PDB entry 7YOV | electron microscopy, 3.25 A resolution | chains E and A of the 5 polymer chains in the assembly

# Chain E
Name: NDV P protein
From: Avian orthoavulavirus 1
UniProtKB: A0A0S2UXI9 (A0A0S2UXI9_9MONO); residues 1-399 here = UniProt positions 1-399
Amino-acid sequence (399 residues; row label = number of the first residue in the row):
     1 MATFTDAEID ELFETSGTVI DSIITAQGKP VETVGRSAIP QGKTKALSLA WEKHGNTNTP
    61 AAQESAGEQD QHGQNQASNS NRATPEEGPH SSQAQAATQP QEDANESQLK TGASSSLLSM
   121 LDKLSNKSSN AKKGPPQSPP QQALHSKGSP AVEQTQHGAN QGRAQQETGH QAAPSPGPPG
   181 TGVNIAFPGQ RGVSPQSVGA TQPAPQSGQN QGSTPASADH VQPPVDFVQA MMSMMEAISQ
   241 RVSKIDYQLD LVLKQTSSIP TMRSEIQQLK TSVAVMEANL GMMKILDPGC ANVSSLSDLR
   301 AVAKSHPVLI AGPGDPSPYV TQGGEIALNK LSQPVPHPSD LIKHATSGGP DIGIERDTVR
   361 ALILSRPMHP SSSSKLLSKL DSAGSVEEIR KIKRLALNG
Unresolved in the structure: 1-235, 344-349

# Chain A
Name: RNA-directed RNA polymerase L
From: Avian orthoavulavirus 1
Notes: EC 2.7.7.48, 3.6.1.-, 2.7.7.88, 2.1.1.-
UniProtKB: A0A0S2UX53 (A0A0S2UX53_9MONO); residue numbers follow UniProt; this construct covers 1-2204
Amino-acid sequence (2211 residues; row label = number of the first residue in the row):
     1 MAGSGSERAE HQIILPESHL SSPLVKHKLL YYWKLTGLPL PDECDFDHLI LSRQWKKILE
    61 SSTPDIERMI KLGRSVHQTL SHSSKLTGIL HPRCLEDLVG LDIPDSTNKF RRIEKKIQIH
   121 NTRYGEPFTR LCSYVEKKLL GSSWTHKIRR SEEFDSLRTD PAFWFHSSWS TAKFAWLHVK
   181 QIQRHLIVAA RTRSASNKLV TLSHRSGQVF ITPELVIVTH TNENKFTCLS QELVLMYADM
   241 MEGRDMVNII SSTAVHLRCL AEKIDDILRL VDALARDLGN QVYDVVALME GFAYGAVQLL
   301 EPSGTFAGDF FSFNLQELRD TLICLLPQRI ADSVTHAIAN IFSGLEQNQA AEMLCLLRLW
   361 GHPLLESRAA AKAVRAQMCA PKMVDFDMIL QVLSFFKGTI INGYRKKNAG VWPRVKAHTI
   421 YGNVIAQLHA DSAEISHDIM LREYKNLSAI EFEACIEYDP VTNLSMFLKD KAIAHPRNNW
   481 LASFRRNLLS EEQKKNVQDS TSTNRLLIEF LESNDFDPYK EMEYLTTLEY LRDDSVAVSY
   541 SLKEEEVKVN GRIFAKLTKK LRNCQVMAEG ILADQIAPFF QGNGVIQDSI SLTKSMLAMS
   601 QLSYNSNRKR ITDCKERVSS SRNHDLKGKH RRRVATFITT DLQKYCLNWR YQTIKLFAHA
   661 INQLMGLPHF FEWIHLRLMD TTMFVGDPFN PPSDPTDYDL TKVPNDDIYI VSARGGIEGL
   721 CQKLWTMISI AAIQLAAARS HCRVACMVQG DNQVIAVTRE VRPDDSPESV LTQLHEASDN
   781 FFRELIHVNH LIGHNLKDRE TIRSDTFFIY SKRIFKDGAI LSQVLKNSSK LVLVSGDLSE
   841 NTVMSCANIS STVARLCENG LPKDFCYYLN YLMSCIQTYF DSEFSITSST QSGSNQSWIN
   901 DIPFIHSYVL TPAQLGGLSN LQYSRLYTRN IGDPGTTAFA EVKRLEAVGL LGPNIMTNIL
   961 TRPPGNGDWA SLCNDPYSFN FESVASPSIV LKKHTQRVLF ETCSNPLLSG VHTEDNEAEE
  1021 KALAEYLLNQ EVIHPRVAHA IMEASSVGRR KQIQGLVDTT NTVIKIALSR KPLGIKRLAR
  1081 IINYSSMHAM LFRDDVFLSN RANHPLVSSD MCSLALADYA RNRSWSPLTG GRKILGVSNP
  1141 DTIELVEGEI LSISGGCSKC DSGDEQFTWF HLPSNIELTD DTSKNPPMRV PYLGSKTQER
  1201 RAASLAKIAH MSPHVKAALR ASSVLIWAYG DNDINWTAAL KLARSRCNIS SEYLRLLSPL
  1261 PTAGNLQHRL DDGITQMTFT PASLYRVSPY VHISNDSQRL FTEEGVKEGN VVYQQIMLLG
  1321 LSLIESLFPM TVTKTYDEIT LHLHSKFSCC IREAPVAVPF ELTGVAPDLR VVASNKFMYD
  1381 PNPVAEGDFA RLDLAIFKSY ELNLESYSTV ELMNILSISS GKLIGQSVVS YDEETSIKND
  1441 AIIVYDNTRN WISEAQNSDV VRLFEYAALE VLLDCSYQLY YLRVRGLNNV VLYMSDLYKN
  1501 MPGILLSNIA ATISHPIIHS RLHTVGLISH DGSHQLADTD FIELSAKLLV SCTRRVVSGL
  1561 YAGNKYDLLF PSVLDDNLNE KMLQLISRLC CLYTVLFATT REIPKIRGLP AEEKCAMLTE
  1621 YLLSDAVRPL LSPEQVDSIT SPSIVTFPAN LYYMSRKSLN LIREREDRDS ILALMFPQEP
  1681 LFEFPLVQDI GARVKDQLTM KPAAFLHELD LSAPARYDAY TLEQARSDCA LADMGEDQLV
  1741 RYLFRGVGTA SSSWYKASHL LSVPEIRCAR HGNSLYLAEG SGAIMSLLEL HIPHETIYYN
  1801 TLFSNEMNPP QRHFGPTPTQ FLNSVVYRNL QAEVPCKDGF VQEFRTLWRE NTEESDLTSD
  1861 KAVGYITSVV PYRSVSLLHC DIEIPPGSNQ SLLDQLATNL SLIAMHSVRE GGVVIVKILY
  1921 SMGYYFHLLV NLFTPCSVKG YVLSNGYACR GDMECYVVFV MGYLGGPTFV NEVVRMAKTL
  1981 IQRHGTLLAK SDETALMALF TSQKQRVDNI LSSPLPRLAK LLRRNIDTAL IEAGGQPVRP
  2041 FCAESLVNTL SDITQTTQVI ASHIDTVIRS VIYMEAEGDL ADTVFLFTPY NLSIDGKKRT
  2101 SLKQCTRQIL EVTILGLGPE DLNRVGDIIS LILRGTISLE DLIPLRTYLK MSTCPKYLKS
  2161 VLGLTKLREM FSDGSMLYLT RAQQKFYMKT VGNAVKGYYN SSKNENLYFQ G
Unresolved in the structure: 1-7, 545-552, 584-587, 612-628, 889-893, 1195-1208, 1266-1277, 1303-1309, 1385-2211
Differences from the reference sequence: expression tag (2205-2211)
Cystine bridges: Cys1112-Cys1350, Cys1157-Cys1160
What the authors report for this chain:
  - mutagenesis - R552A, I553A, Y645A, D751A, N752A: decreased catalytic activity
  - mutagenesis - D641A, E718A: unchanged catalytic activity
  - catalytic residues: Gly750 to Asn752

# Chain E / chain A interface
Residue-residue contacts (46):
  Ile285(E) - Met383(A)  hydrophobic
  Asp287(E) - His790(A)  salt bridge
  Val308(E) - Met383(A)  hydrophobic
  Ala311(E) - Gln652(A)
  Pro313(E) - Arg714(A)
  Tyr319(E) - Pro381(A)
  Ile326(E) - Met383(A)  hydrophobic
  Leu328(E) - Met383(A)  hydrophobic
  Asn329(E) - His790(A)
  Lys330(E) - His790(A)  hydrogen bond (backbone-side chain)
  Lys330(E) - Asn795(A)
  Leu331(E) - Gln377(A)
  Leu331(E) - Lys382(A)  hydrogen bond (backbone-side chain)
  Leu331(E) - Gln643(A)
  Leu331(E) - Asn648(A)
  Leu331(E) - Gly793(A)
  Leu331(E) - Asn795(A)
  Ser332(E) - Pro381(A)
  Ser332(E) - Lys382(A)
  Ser332(E) - Met383(A)  hydrogen bond (backbone-backbone)
  Ser332(E) - His790(A)  hydrogen bond (side chain-backbone)
  Gln333(E) - Ala380(A)
  Gln333(E) - Pro381(A)
  Pro334(E) - Pro381(A)
  Pro334(E) - Lys382(A)
  Asp351(E) - Arg319(A)  salt bridge
  Ile354(E) - Arg319(A)
  Asp357(E) - Leu315(A)
  Asp357(E) - His336(A)  salt bridge
  Asp357(E) - Ala339(A)
  Thr358(E) - Phe311(A)
  Thr358(E) - Ser312(A)
  Thr358(E) - Leu315(A)
  Arg360(E) - His336(A)  hydrogen bond
  Arg360(E) - Asn340(A)
  Ala361(E) - Leu299(A)  hydrophobic
  Ala361(E) - Ser343(A)
  Leu362(E) - Leu299(A)
  Leu362(E) - Gly308(A)
  Ser365(E) - Leu299(A)
  Arg366(E) - Leu299(A)  hydrogen bond (side chain-backbone)
  Arg366(E) - Leu300(A)
  Arg366(E) - Glu301(A)  hydrogen bond (side chain-backbone)
  Arg366(E) - Pro302(A)
  Arg366(E) - Ala307(A)
  Leu397(E) - Gly304(A)
Other interface residues (no listed pair), chain E (25 interface residues in all): Leu364
Other interface residues (no listed pair), chain A (33 interface residues in all): Ser303, Gln316, Thr335, Gly344, His794, Lys797

# In short
25 residues of chain E face 33 of chain A across their interface; the contacts include 7 hydrogen bonds and 3
salt bridges. Polar pairs include Asp287(E)-His790(A), Asp351(E)-Arg319(A) and Asp357(E)-His336(A). The paper
reports the catalytic residue Gly750(A); R552A, I553A and Y645A of chain A, among others, reduce catalytic
activity; 7 substitutions were tested in all.
Chain E is NDV P protein and chain A is RNA-directed RNA polymerase L, both from Avian orthoavulavirus 1; the
structure, Cryo-EM structure of RNA polymerase in complex with P protein tetramer of Newcastle disease virus,
was determined by electron microscopy, deposited together with 7YOT and 7YOU.
